7SL2 - chains E and F of the 10 polymer chains in the assembly; structure by electron microscopy, 3.60 A resolution.

Chain E (and F):
Name: Insulin B chain
Source organism: Homo sapiens
Notes: chain F of this document is another copy of the same molecule, construct and numbering; everything in this record applies to it too
Reference sequence: P01308 (INS_HUMAN); residues 1-30 here correspond to UniProt positions 25-54 (UniProt number = residue number + 24)
Chain sequence (30 residues; row label = number of the first residue in the row):
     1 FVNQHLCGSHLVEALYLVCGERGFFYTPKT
Not modelled in the structure: 1-2, 30 (chain F: 1)

How chain E and chain F interact:
Contacting residue pairs (16; chain E residue first):
  Val12(E) with Val12(F), hydrophobic; Phe24(F), hydrophobic
  Tyr16(E) with Gly8(F); Ser9(F)
  Glu21(E) with Pro28(F); Lys29(F)
  Gly23(E) with Tyr26(F)
  Phe24(E) with Val12(F), hydrophobic; Phe25(F); Tyr26(F), hydrogen bond (backbone-backbone)
  Phe25(E) with Phe25(F), hydrophobic
  Tyr26(E) with Tyr16(F); Gly23(F); Phe24(F), hydrogen bond (backbone-backbone)
  Pro28(E) with Glu21(F); Gly23(F)
Other interface residues (no listed pair), chain E (12 interface residues in all): Gly8, Ser9, Gly20, Lys29
Other interface residues (no listed pair), chain F (13 interface residues in all): Arg22, Thr27

Summary:
The interface between chain E and chain F involves 12 residues on one side and 13 on the other; the contacts
include 2 hydrogen bonds. The hydrogen-bonded pair Phe24(E)-Tyr26(F) is a backbone contact.
Chain E and chain F are both Insulin B chain (Homo sapiens); the structure, Full-length insulin receptor bound
with site 2 binding deficient mutant insulin (A-L13R) -- asymmetric conformation, was determined by electron
microscopy, deposited together with 7SL1, 7SL3, 7SL4, 7SL6, 7SL7, 7STH and 3 further entries.
